Entry 4ZCD (X-ray diffraction, 1.66 A resolution); this record covers chains A and B.

# Chain A (and B)
Protein: Renalase
From: Pseudomonas syringae pv. phaseolicola (strain 1448A / Race 6)
Notes: EC 1.6.3.5; chain B of this document is another copy of the same molecule, construct and numbering; everything in this record applies to it too
Reference sequence: Q48MT7 (Q48MT7_PSE14); numbering as in UniProt (aligned over 1-328)
Amino-acid sequence (336 residues; each row starts with the number of its first residue):
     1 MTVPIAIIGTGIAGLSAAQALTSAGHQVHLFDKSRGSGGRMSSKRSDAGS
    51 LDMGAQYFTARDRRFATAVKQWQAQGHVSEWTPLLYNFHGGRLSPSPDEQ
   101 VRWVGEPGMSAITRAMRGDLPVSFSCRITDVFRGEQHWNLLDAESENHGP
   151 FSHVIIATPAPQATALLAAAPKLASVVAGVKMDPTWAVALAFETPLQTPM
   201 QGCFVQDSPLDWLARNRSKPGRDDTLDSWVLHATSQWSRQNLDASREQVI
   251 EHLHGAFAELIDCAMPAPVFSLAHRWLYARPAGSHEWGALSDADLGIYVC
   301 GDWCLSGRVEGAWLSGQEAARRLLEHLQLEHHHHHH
Disordered / not traced: 1-2, 223-225, 329-336 (chain B: 1-2, 331-336)
Differences from the reference sequence: engineered mutation Ser-145 (Gly in Q48MT7); expression tag (329-336)
Residues lining bound ligands:
  - FAD (flavin-adenine dinucleotide): Ile-8, Gly-9, Thr-10, Gly-11, Ile-12, Ala-13, Gly-14, Phe-31, Asp-32, Lys-33, Ser-34, Gly-38, Gly-39, Arg-40, Met-41, Met-53, Gly-54, Ala-55, Gln-56, Tyr-57, Phe-58, Cys-126, Arg-127, Ile-128, Ala-157, Thr-158, Pro-159, Gln-162, Leu-166, Thr-185, His-232, Trp-276, Ala-279, Gly-301, Asp-302, Gly-307, Arg-308, Val-309, Ala-312
  - NAD (nicotinamide-adenine-dinucleotide): Tyr-57, Thr-59, Arg-61, Asn-87, Ser-96, Pro-97, Asp-98, Gln-100, Arg-102, Thr-185, Phe-204, His-232, Ala-279, Arg-280, Gly-307, Arg-308
UniProt features mapped onto this chain:
  - binding site (FAD): Ala-13, Asp-32, Lys-33, Arg-40, Gln-56, Tyr-57, Ile-128, Asp-302, Val-309
  - binding site (substrate): Tyr-57 to Arg-61, Ser-96 to Asp-98, Thr-185, Arg-308

# How chain A and chain B interact
Pairs across the interface - 42 pairs, chain A then chain B:
  Arg-127(A) with Thr-129(B); Ala-143(B)
  Thr-129(A) with Arg-127(B)
  Asp-130(A) with Leu-277(B); Tyr-278(B), hydrogen bond
  Phe-132(A) with Leu-242(B), hydrophobic; Arg-275(B); Leu-277(B), hydrophobic
  Arg-133(A) with Leu-242(B)
  Gly-134(A) with Asp-243(B)
  Glu-135(A) with Gln-240(B)
  His-137(A) with Asp-243(B)
  Asn-139(A) with Asp-243(B)
  Ala-143(A) with Arg-127(B), hydrogen bond (backbone-side chain)
  Asn-147(A) with Arg-275(B), hydrogen bond
  Pro-161(A) with Ala-165(B); Ala-168(B), hydrophobic
  Thr-164(A) with Thr-164(B), hydrogen bond; Ala-165(B)
  Ala-165(A) with Thr-164(B); Ala-165(B), hydrophobic
  Ala-168(A) with Pro-161(B), hydrophobic; Tyr-278(B)
  Pro-171(A) with Ala-178(B)
  Ala-174(A) with Ala-178(B)
  Ser-175(A) with Ser-175(B), hydrogen bond; Ala-178(B)
  Ala-178(A) with Pro-171(B); Ala-174(B); Ser-175(B)
  Gly-179(A) with Ser-175(B)
  Gln-240(A) with Glu-135(B)
  Leu-242(A) with Phe-132(B), hydrophobic; Arg-133(B)
  Asp-243(A) with Gly-134(B); His-137(B); Asn-139(B)
  Arg-275(A) with Phe-132(B); Asn-147(B), hydrogen bond
  Leu-277(A) with Asp-130(B)
  Tyr-278(A) with Asp-130(B), hydrogen bond; Ala-168(B)
Also at the interface, not in a pair above, chain A (29 interface residues in all): Leu-141, Gln-162, Arg-239
Also at the interface, not in a pair above, chain B (28 interface residues in all): Leu-141, Gln-162, Gly-179

# Summary
29 residues of chain A and 28 residues of chain B are in contact, with 7 hydrogen bonds. Among the polar pairs
are Asp-130(A)/Tyr-278(B), Ala-143(A)/Arg-127(B) and Asn-147(A)/Arg-275(B). Bound to chain A: flavin-adenine
dinucleotide and NAD.
Chain A and chain B are both Renalase (Pseudomonas syringae pv. phaseolicola (strain 1448A / Race 6)); the
structure, Renalase in complex with NAD+, was determined by X-ray diffraction, deposited together with 4ZCC.
